PDB entry 1FHJ | X-ray diffraction, 1.80 A resolution | chains A and C of the 4 polymer chains in the assembly

Chain A (and C):
Molecule: Hemoglobin (alpha chain)
From: Chrysocyon brachyurus
Notes: chain C of this document is another copy of the same molecule, construct and numbering; everything in this record applies to it too
UniProt: P01952 (HBA_CANFAX); residues 1-141 here = UniProt positions 1-141
Sequence (141 residues; row label = number of the first residue in the row):
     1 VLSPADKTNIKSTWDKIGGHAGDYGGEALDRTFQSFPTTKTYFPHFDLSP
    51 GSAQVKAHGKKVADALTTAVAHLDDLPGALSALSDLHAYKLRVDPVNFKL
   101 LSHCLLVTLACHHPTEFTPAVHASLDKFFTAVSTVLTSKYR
Bound ions: heme Fe near His87 (its only coordinating residue here)
Small-molecule neighbours: heme (HEM): Thr39, Tyr42, Phe43, His45, Phe46, His58, Lys61, Val62, Ala65, Leu66, Leu83, Leu86, His87, Leu91, Val93, Asn97, Phe98, Leu101, Val132, Leu136

Interface between chain A and chain C:
Residue-residue contacts (10; chain A residue first):
  Val1(A) - Ser138(C)
  Val1(A) - Arg141(C)  hydrogen bond (backbone-backbone)
  Lys127(A) - Tyr140(C)  hydrogen bond (side chain-backbone)
  Lys127(A) - Arg141(C)
  Thr130(A) - Arg141(C)
  Ala131(A) - Arg141(C)
  Thr134(A) - Arg141(C)
  Ser138(A) - Val1(C)
  Arg141(A) - Val1(C)  hydrogen bond (backbone-backbone)
  Arg141(A) - Lys127(C)
Interface residues without a listed pair, chain A (9 interface residues in all): Leu2, Tyr140
Interface residues without a listed pair, chain C (6 interface residues in all): Leu2

Summary:
9 residues of chain A face 6 of chain C across their interface; the contacts include 3 hydrogen bonds. Polar
contacts include Val1(A)-Arg141(C) and Lys127(A)-Tyr140(C). Bound to chain A: heme.
Both chains are Hemoglobin (alpha chain) (Chrysocyon brachyurus). Entry 1FHJ (Crystal structure of aquomet
hemoglobin-I of the maned wolf (chrysocyon brachyurus) at 2.0 resolution) was determined by X-ray diffraction.
